PDB entry 6NV8 | X-ray diffraction, 2.26 A resolution | chains A and B

[Chain A]
Protein: Tyrosine phenol-lyase
Source organism: Citrobacter freundii
Notes: EC 4.1.99.2
UniProtKB: P31013 (TPL_CITFR); residues 1-456 here = UniProt positions 1-456
Sequence (456 residues; row label = number of the first residue in the row):
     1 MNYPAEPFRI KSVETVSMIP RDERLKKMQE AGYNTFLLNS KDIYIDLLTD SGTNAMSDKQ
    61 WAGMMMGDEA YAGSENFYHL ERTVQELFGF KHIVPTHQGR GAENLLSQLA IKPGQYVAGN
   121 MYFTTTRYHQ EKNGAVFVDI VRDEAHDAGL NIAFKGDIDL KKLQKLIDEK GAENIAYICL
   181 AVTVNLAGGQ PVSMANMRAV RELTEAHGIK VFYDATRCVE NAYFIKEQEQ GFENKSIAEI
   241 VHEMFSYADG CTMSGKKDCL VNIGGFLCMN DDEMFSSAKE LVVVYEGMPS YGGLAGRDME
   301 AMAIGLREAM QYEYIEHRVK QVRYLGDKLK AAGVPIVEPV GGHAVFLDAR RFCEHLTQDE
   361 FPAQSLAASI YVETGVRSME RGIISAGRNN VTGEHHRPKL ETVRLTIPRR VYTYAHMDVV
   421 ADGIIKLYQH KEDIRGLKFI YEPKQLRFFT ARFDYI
Not modelled in the structure: 1
Bound ions: K+ site 1: Gly-52, Asn-262 (shared with Glu-69(B) of chain B); K+ site 2: Glu-69 (shared with Gly-52(B), Asn-262(B) of chain B)
Residues lining bound ligands:
  - 0JO (2-{[(E)-{3-hydroxy-2-methyl-5-[(phosphonooxy)methyl]pyridin-4-yl}methylidene]amino}prop-2-enoic acid): Thr-49, Ser-51, Gln-98, Gly-99, Arg-100, Glu-103, Phe-123, Thr-125, Thr-126, Asn-185, Asp-214, Thr-216, Arg-217, Ser-254, Lys-256, Lys-257, Met-379, Arg-381, Arg-404
  - pyridin-4-ol (CQG), molecule 1: Arg-100, Phe-123, Thr-124, Thr-125, Met-379, Arg-381, Phe-448, Phe-449
  - pyridin-4-ol (CQG), molecule 2: Glu-227, Gln-228, Arg-323
  - 3,6,9,12,15,18-hexaoxaicosane-1,20-diol (P33): Tyr-3, Pro-4, Ala-5, Tyr-324, Tyr-414, Ala-415, Asp-418, Val-419, Asp-422

[Chain B]
Protein: Tyrosine phenol-lyase
Source organism: Citrobacter freundii
Notes: EC 4.1.99.2
UniProtKB: P31013 (TPL_CITFR); numbering as in UniProt (aligned over 1-456)
Sequence (456 residues; each row starts with the number of its first residue):
     1 MNYPAEPFRI KSVETVSMIP RDERLKKMQE AGYNTFLLNS KDIYIDLLTD SGTNAMSDKQ
    61 WAGMMMGDEA YAGSENFYHL ERTVQELFGF KHIVPTHQGR GAENLLSQLA IKPGQYVAGN
   121 MYFTTTRYHQ EKNGAVFVDI VRDEAHDAGL NIAFKGDIDL KKLQKLIDEK GAENIAYICL
   181 AVTVNLAGGQ PVSMANMRAV RELTEAHGIK VFYDATRCVE NAYFIKEQEQ GFENKSIAEI
   241 VHEMFSYADG CTMSGKKDCL VNIGGFLCMN DDEMFSSAKE LVVVYEGMPS YGGLAGRDME
   301 AMAIGLREAM QYEYIEHRVK QVRYLGDKLK AAGVPIVEPV GGHAVFLDAR RFCEHLTQDE
   361 FPAQSLAASI YVETGVRSME RGIISAGRNN VTGEHHRPKL ETVRLTIPRR VYTYAHMDVV
   421 ADGIIKLYQH KEDIRGLKFI YEPKQLRFFT ARFDYI
Not modelled in the structure: 1
Glycans and other covalent adducts: 2-amino-acrylic acid (DHA) linked to Lys-257
Modified positions: Lys-257 ((2S)-2-amino-6-[[3-hydroxy-2-methyl-5-(phosphonooxymethyl)pyridin-4-yl]methylideneamino]hexanoic acid; LLP)
Bound ions: K+ site 1: Gly-52, Asn-262 (shared with Glu-69(A) of chain A); K+ site 2: Glu-69 (shared with Gly-52(A), Asn-262(A) of chain A)
Residues lining bound ligands:
  - pyridin-4-ol (CQG): Glu-14, Thr-15, Val-16, Ser-17, Ser-40, Lys-41, Ile-43
  - 2-amino-acrylic acid (DHA): Thr-49, Ser-51, Arg-100, Phe-123, Asn-185, Arg-217, Arg-404
  - 3,6,9,12,15,18-hexaoxaicosane-1,20-diol (P33): Asn-2, Tyr-3, Pro-4, Ala-5, Tyr-324, Tyr-414, Ala-415, Asp-418, Val-419

[How chain A and chain B interact]
Pairs across the interface (108):
  Phe-36(A) with Ala-72(B); Met-288(B), hydrophobic
  Leu-38(A) with Ala-72(B); Gly-73(B)
  Asn-39(A) with Gly-73(B); Tyr-78(B), hydrogen bond
  Ser-40(A) with Asp-68(B), hydrogen bond; Ala-70(B); Gly-73(B), hydrogen bond (backbone-backbone)
  Lys-41(A) with Glu-75(B)
  Asp-46(A) with Ala-70(B)
  Leu-48(A) with Tyr-71(B), hydrophobic
  Thr-49(A) with Tyr-71(B)
  Ser-51(A) with Tyr-71(B)
  Gly-52(A) with Glu-69(B)
  Thr-53(A) with Glu-69(B)
  Met-56(A) with Arg-297(B)
  Trp-61(A) with Met-64(B); Met-65(B), hydrophobic
  Met-64(A) with Trp-61(B); Arg-297(B)
  Met-65(A) with Trp-61(B), hydrophobic; Met-65(B), hydrophobic
  Asp-68(A) with Ser-40(B), hydrogen bond
  Glu-69(A) with Gly-52(B); Thr-53(B); Asn-262(B)
  Ala-70(A) with Ser-40(B); Asp-46(B); Arg-377(B)
  Tyr-71(A) with Leu-48(B), hydrophobic; Thr-49(B); Ser-51(B); Arg-100(B), hydrogen bond
  Ala-72(A) with Phe-36(B); Arg-377(B), hydrogen bond (backbone-side chain)
  Gly-73(A) with Leu-38(B); Asn-39(B); Ser-40(B), hydrogen bond (backbone-backbone)
  Glu-75(A) with Lys-41(B)
  Tyr-78(A) with Asn-39(B), hydrogen bond
  His-97(A) with His-97(B); Tyr-285(B), hydrogen bond (side chain-backbone); Glu-286(B), salt bridge; Gly-293(B)
  Gln-98(A) with Glu-286(B), hydrogen bond (side chain-backbone); Tyr-291(B), hydrogen bond; Gly-293(B)
  Arg-100(A) with Tyr-71(B), hydrogen bond; Val-283(B), hydrogen bond (side chain-backbone); Val-284(B); Gly-287(B); Tyr-291(B)
  Asn-104(A) with Tyr-285(B)
  Tyr-128(A) with Val-284(B), hydrophobic
  His-129(A) with Val-284(B), hydrogen bond (side chain-backbone)
  Lys-132(A) with Tyr-285(B)
  Lys-256(A) with Tyr-291(B), hydrogen bond
  Asn-262(A) with Glu-69(B); Arg-297(B), hydrogen bond
  Ile-263(A) with Gly-293(B); Leu-294(B)
  Lys-279(A) with Leu-446(B)
  Glu-280(A) with Gln-445(B)
  Val-283(A) with Arg-100(B), hydrogen bond (backbone-side chain); Thr-125(B); Leu-446(B), hydrophobic
  Val-284(A) with Arg-100(B); Tyr-128(B), hydrophobic; His-129(B), hydrogen bond (backbone-side chain)
  Tyr-285(A) with His-97(B), hydrogen bond (backbone-side chain); Arg-100(B); Asn-104(B); His-129(B); Lys-132(B)
  Glu-286(A) with His-97(B), salt bridge; Gln-98(B), hydrogen bond (backbone-side chain)
  Gly-287(A) with Arg-100(B)
  Met-288(A) with Phe-449(B), hydrophobic
  Pro-289(A) with Phe-449(B), hydrophobic
  Ser-290(A) with Phe-449(B)
  Tyr-291(A) with Gln-98(B), hydrogen bond; Lys-256(B), hydrogen bond
  Gly-293(A) with His-97(B); Gln-98(B); Ile-263(B)
  Arg-297(A) with Met-56(B); Met-64(B); Asn-262(B), hydrogen bond; Asp-298(B), salt bridge
  Asp-298(A) with Arg-297(B), salt bridge; Asp-298(B)
  Arg-377(A) with Ala-72(B), hydrogen bond (side chain-backbone)
  Tyr-441(A) with Ser-276(B), hydrogen bond; Glu-280(B), hydrogen bond
  Pro-443(A) with Glu-280(B)
  Lys-444(A) with Glu-280(B), hydrogen bond (backbone-side chain)
  Gln-445(A) with Glu-280(B)
  Leu-446(A) with Lys-279(B); Glu-280(B); Val-283(B), hydrophobic; Val-284(B), hydrophobic
  Phe-449(A) with Ala-72(B), hydrophobic; Val-283(B), hydrophobic; Met-288(B), hydrophobic; Pro-289(B); Ser-290(B)
  Thr-450(A) with Lys-279(B)
Also at the interface, not in a pair above, chain A (64 interface residues in all): Glu-14, Gly-67, Ser-74, Gln-108, Thr-125, Ser-276, Leu-281, Leu-294, Ala-295
Also at the interface, not in a pair above, chain B (63 interface residues in all): Glu-14, Gly-67, Ser-74, Gly-101, Leu-281, Ala-295, Lys-444, Phe-448, Thr-450

[Summary]
The interface between chain A and chain B involves 64 residues on one side and 63 on the other; the contacts
include 27 hydrogen bonds and 4 salt bridges. Among the polar pairs are His-97(A)/Glu-286(B),
Glu-286(A)/His-97(B) and Arg-297(A)/Asp-298(B).
Chain A is Tyrosine phenol-lyase and chain B is Tyrosine phenol-lyase, both from Citrobacter freundii; the
structure, Perdeuterated tyrosine phenol-lyase from Citrobacter freundii complexed with an aminoacrylate
intermediate formed from S-ethyl-L-cysteine and 4-hydroxypyridine, was determined by X-ray diffraction
together with 6MO3, 6MPD, 6MQQ, 6MLS and 6MME from the same study.
